Entry 1GTG (X-ray diffraction, 2.30 A resolution); this record covers chain 1.

# Chain 1
Name: Kumamolysin
Organism: Bacillus NOVOSP. MN-32
Sequence (357 residues; numbered 1 to 357; the number before each row is that of its first residue):
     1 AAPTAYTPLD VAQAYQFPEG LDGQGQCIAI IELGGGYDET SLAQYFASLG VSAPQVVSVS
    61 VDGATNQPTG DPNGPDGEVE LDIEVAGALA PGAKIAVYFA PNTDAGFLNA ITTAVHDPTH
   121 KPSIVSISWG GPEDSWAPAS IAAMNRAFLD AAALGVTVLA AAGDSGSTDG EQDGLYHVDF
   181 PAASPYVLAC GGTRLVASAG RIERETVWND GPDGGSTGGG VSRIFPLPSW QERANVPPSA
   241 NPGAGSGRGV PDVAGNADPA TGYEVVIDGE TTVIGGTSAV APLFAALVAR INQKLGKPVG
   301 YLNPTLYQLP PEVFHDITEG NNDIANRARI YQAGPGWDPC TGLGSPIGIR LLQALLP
Ion coordination: Ca2+: D316, I317, G334, G336, D338

# In short
D316, I317, G334, G336 and D338 form the Ca2+ site.
Chain 1 is Kumamolysin (Bacillus NOVOSP. MN-32); the structure, Crystal structure of the thermostable
serine-carboxyl type proteinase, kumamolysin (kscp), was determined by X-ray diffraction, deposited together
with 1GT9, 1GTJ and 1GTL.
